Entry 3CD6 (X-ray diffraction, 2.75 A resolution); this record covers chains P and 0 of the 32 polymer chains in the assembly.

Chain P:
Molecule: 50S ribosomal protein L19e
From: Haloarcula marismortui
UniProtKB: P14119 (RL19_HALMA); residues 0-148 here correspond to UniProt positions 1-149 (UniProt number = residue number + 1)
Amino-acid sequence (149 residues; each row starts with the number of its first residue; numbering starts at 0):
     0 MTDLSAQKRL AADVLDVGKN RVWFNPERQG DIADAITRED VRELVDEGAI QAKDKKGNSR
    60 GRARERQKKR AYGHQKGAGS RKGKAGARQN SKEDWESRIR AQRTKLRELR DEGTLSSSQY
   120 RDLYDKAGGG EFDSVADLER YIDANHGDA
Unresolved in the structure: 0, 144-148

Chain 0:
Molecule: 23S ribosomal RNA
From: Haloarcula marismortui
Notes: engineered mutation(s): G2099A, G2616A
Sequence (2923 nucleotides; each row starts with the number of its first residue):
     1 GUUGGCUACU AUGCCAGCUG GUGGAUUGCU CGGCUCAGGC GCUGAUGAAG GACGUGCCAA
    61 GCUGCGAUAA GCUGUGGGGA GCCGCACGGA GGCGAAGAAC CACAGAUUUC CGAAUGAGAA
   121 UCUCUCUAAC AAUUGCUUCG CGCAAUGAGG AACCCCGAGA ACUGAAACAU CUCAGUAUCG
   181 GGAGGAACAG AAAACGCAAC GUGAUGUCGU UAGUAACCGC GAGUGAACGC GAUACAGCCC
   241 AAACCGAAGC CCUCACGGGC AAUGUGGUGU CAGGGCUACC UCUCAUCAGC CGACCGUCUU
   301 CACGAAGUCU CUUGGAAUAG AGCGUGAUAC AGGGUGACAA CCCCGUACUG AAGACCAGUA
   361 CGCUGUGCGG UAGUGCCAGA GUAGCGGGGG UUGGAUAUCC CUCGCGAAUA ACGCAGGCAU
   421 CGACUGCGAA GGCUAAACAC AACCUGAGAC CGAUAGUGAA CAAGUAGUGU GAACGAACGC
   481 UGCAAAGUAC CCUCAGAAGG GAGGCGAAAU AGAGCAUGAA AUCAGUUGGC GAUCGAGCGA
   541 CAGGGCAUAC AAGGUCCCUU GACGAAUGAC CGAGACGCGA GUCUCCAGUA AGACUCACGG
   601 GAAGCCGAUG UUCUGUCGUA CGUUUUGAAA AACGAGCCAG GGAGUGUGUC UGUAUGGCAA
   661 GUCUAACCGG AGUAUCCGGG GAGGCACAGG GAAACCGACA UGGCCGCAGG GCUUUGCCCG
   721 AGGGCCGCCG UCUUCAAGGG CGGGGAGCCA UGUGGACACG ACCCGAAUCC GGACGAUCUA
   781 CGCAUGGACA AGAUGAAGCG UGCCGAAAGG CACGUGGAAG UCUGUUAGAG UUGGUGUCCU
   841 ACAAUACCCU CUCGUGAUCU AUGUGUAGGG GUGAAAGGCC CAUCGAGUCC GGCAACAGCU
   901 GGUUCCAAUC GAAACAUGUC GAAGCAUGAC CUCCGCCGAG GUAGUCUGUG AGGUAGAGCG
   961 ACCGAUUGGU GUGUCCGCCU CCGAGAGGAG UCGGCACACC UGUCAAACUC CAAACUUACA
  1021 GACGCUGUUU GACGCGGGGA UUCCGGUGCG CGGGGUAAGC CUGUGUACCA GGAGGGGAAC
  1081 AACCCAGAGA UAGGUUAAGG UCCCCAAGUG UGGAUUAAGU GUAAUCCUCU GAAGGUGGUC
  1141 UCGAGCCCUA GACAGCCGGG AGGUGAGCUU AGAAGCAGCU ACCCUCUAAG AAAAGCGUAA
  1201 CAGCUUACCG GCCGAGGUUU GAGGCGCCCA AAAUGAUCGG GACUCAAAUC CACCACCGAG
  1261 ACCUGUCCGU ACCACUCAUA CUGGUAAUCG AGUAGAUUGG CGCUCUAAUU GGAUGGAAGC
  1321 AGGGGCGAGA GCUCCUGUGG ACCGAUUAGU GACGAAAAUC CUGGCCAUAG UAGCAGCGAU
  1381 AGUCGGGUGA GAACCCCGAC GGCCUAAUGG AUAAGGGUUC CUCAGCACUG CUGAUCAGCU
  1441 GAGGGUUAGC CGGUCCUAAG UCUCACCGCA ACUCGACUGA GACGAAAUGG GAAACAGGUU
  1501 AAUAUUCCUG UGCCAUCAUG CAGUGAAAGU UGACGCCCUG GGGUCGAUCA CGCCGGGCAU
  1561 UCGCCCGGUC GAACCGUCCA ACUCCGUGGA AGCCGUAAUG GCAGGAAGCG GACGAACGGC
  1621 GGCAUAGGGA AACGUGAUUC AACCUGGGGC CCAUGAAAAG ACGAGCAUGA UGUCCGUACC
  1681 GAGAACCGAC ACAGGUGUCC AUGGCGGCGA AAGCCAAGGC CUGUCGGGAG CAACCAACGU
  1741 UAGGGAAUUC GGCAAGUUAG UCCCGUACCU UCGGAAGAAG GGAUGCCUGC UCCGGAACGG
  1801 AGCAGGUCGC AGUGACUCGG AAGCUCGGAC UGUCUAGUAA CAACAUAGGU GACCGCAAAU
  1861 CCGCAAGGAC UCGUACGGUC ACUGAAUCCU GCCCAGUGCA GGUAUCUGAA CACCUCGUAC
  1921 AAGAGGACGA AGGACCUGUC AACGGCGGGG GUAACUAUGA CCCUCUUAAG GUAGCGUAGU
  1981 ACCUUGCCGC AUCAGUAGCG GCUUGCAUGA AUGGAUUAAC CAGAGCUUCA CUGUCCCAAC
  2041 GUUGGGCCCG GUGAACUGUA CAUUCCAGUG CGGAGUCUGG AGACACCCAG GGGGAAGCAA
  2101 AGACCCUAUG GAGCUUUACU GCAGGCUGUC GCUGAGACGU GGUCGCCGAU GUGCAGCAUA
  2161 GGUAGGAGUC GUUACAGAGG UACCCGCGCU AGCGGGCCAC CCAGACAACA GUGAAAUACU
  2221 ACCCGUCGGU GACUGCGACU CUCACUCCGG GAGGAGGACA CCGAUAGCCG GGCAGUUUGA
  2281 CUGGGGCGGU ACGCGCUCGA AAAGAUAUCG AGCGCGCCCU AUGGUCAUCU CAGCCGGGAC
  2341 AGAGACCCGG CGAAGAGUGC AAGAGCAAAA GAUGACUUGA CAGUGUUCUU CCCAACGAGG
  2401 AACGCUGACG CGAAAGCGUG GUCUAGCGAA CCAAUUAGCC UGCUUGAUGC GGGCAAUUGA
  2461 UGACAGAAAA GCUACCCUAG GGAUAACAGA GUCGUCACUC GCAAGAGCAC AUAUCGACCG
  2521 AGUGGCUUGC UACCUCGAUG UCGGUUCCCU CCAUCCUGCC CGUGCAGAAG CGGGCAAGGG
  2581 UGAGGUUGUU CGCCUAUUAA AGGAGGUCGU GAGCUAGGUU UAGACCGUCG UGAGACAGGU
  2641 CGGCUGCUAU CUACUGGGUG UGUAAUGGUG UCUGACAAGA ACGACCGUAU AGUACGAGAG
  2701 GAACUACGGU UGGUGGCCAC UGGUGUACCG GUUGUUCGAG AGAGCACGUG CCGGGUAGCC
  2761 ACGCCACACG GGGUAAGAGC UGAACGCAUC UAAGCUCGAA ACCCACUUGG AAAAGAGACA
  2821 CCGCCGAGGU CCCGCGUACA AGACGCGGUC GAUAGACUCG GGGUGUGCGC GUCGAGGUAA
  2881 CGAGACGUUA AGCCCACGAG CACUAACAGA CCAAAGCCAU CAU
Unresolved in the structure: 1-9, 126-127, 715, 971-998, 1560, 1952-1963, 2137-2236, 2339-2343, 2665-2666, 2915-2923
Modified positions: 1MA (6-hydro-1-methyladenosine-5'-monophosphate) at position 628, OMU (o2'-methyluridine 5'-monophosphate) at position 2587, OMG (o2'-methylguanosine-5'-monophosphate) at position 2588, UR3 (3-methyluridine-5'-monophoshate) at position 2619, PSU (pseudouridine-5'-monophosphate) at position 2621
Bound ions: Na+ site 1 near U12 (its only coordinating residue here); Mg2+ site 1 near G28 (its only coordinating residue here); Na+ site 2: C40, G41, C443; Na+ site 3: G56, A59, G61; Sr2+ site 1 near A86 (its only coordinating residue here); Na+ site 4 near U107 (its only coordinating residue here); Mg2+ site 2 near U115 (its only coordinating residue here); Na+ site 5: C130, U146; Na+ site 6: C141, G142; Sr2+ site 2: G147 (shared with 1 residue of chain M); Mg2+ site 3: C162, U2276; K+ site 1: C162, U163, U172; 57 more Na+ sites not listed; 66 more Mg2+ sites not listed; 43 more Sr2+ sites not listed; 1 more K+ sites not listed

How chain P and chain 0 interact:
Pairs across the interface (172; chain P residue first):
  Thr-1(P) / G1387(0)  hydrogen bond to the sugar
  Thr-1(P) / U1388(0)  hydrogen bond to the sugar
  Thr-1(P) / C1396(0)  hydrogen bond to the sugar
  Asp-2(P) / C1395(0)  sugar contact
  Asp-2(P) / C1396(0)  sugar contact
  Leu-3(P) / C1396(0)  hydrogen bond to the sugar
  Leu-3(P) / C1397(0)  sugar contact
  Ala-5(P) / U1422(0)  phosphate contact
  Lys-7(P) / C1397(0)  salt bridge to the phosphate
  Lys-7(P) / G1398(0)  salt bridge to the phosphate
  Arg-8(P) / A1501(0)  hydrogen bond to the phosphate
  Arg-8(P) / A1502(0)  salt bridge to the phosphate
  Leu-9(P) / A1501(0)  phosphate contact
  Leu-9(P) / A1502(0)  phosphate contact
  Gly-17(P) / G1718(0)  hydrogen bond to the phosphate
  Gly-17(P) / G1719(0)  phosphate contact
  Lys-18(P) / G1719(0)  hydrogen bond to the phosphate
  Asn-19(P) / G1719(0)  hydrogen bond to the phosphate
  Asn-19(P) / C1720(0)  hydrogen bond to the phosphate
  Arg-20(P) / A1717(0)  phosphate contact
  Arg-20(P) / G1718(0)  salt bridge to the phosphate
  Val-21(P) / G1398(0)  phosphate contact
  Trp-22(P) / G1398(0)  hydrogen bond to the phosphate
  Trp-22(P) / A1399(0)  phosphate contact
  Phe-23(P) / C1397(0)  hydrogen bond to the sugar
  Phe-23(P) / G1398(0)  hydrogen bond to the phosphate
  Pro-25(P) / C1397(0)  sugar contact
  Pro-25(P) / G1398(0)  sugar contact
  Gln-28(P) / G1386(0)  hydrogen bond to the base
  Gln-28(P) / G1387(0)  hydrogen bond to the sugar
  Gln-28(P) / C1397(0)  sugar contact
  Thr-36(P) / A1501(0)  phosphate contact
  Arg-37(P) / U1500(0)  phosphate contact
  Arg-37(P) / A1501(0)  hydrogen bond to the phosphate
  Arg-37(P) / A1502(0)  salt bridge to the phosphate
  Arg-41(P) / U1499(0)  salt bridge to the phosphate
  Arg-41(P) / U1500(0)  salt bridge to the phosphate
  Lys-52(P) / A1399(0)  salt bridge to the phosphate
  Asp-53(P) / G1556(0)  sugar contact
  Lys-54(P) / A1717(0)  phosphate contact
  Lys-55(P) / C1715(0)  hydrogen bond to the sugar
  Lys-55(P) / A1716(0)  salt bridge to the phosphate
  Lys-55(P) / A1717(0)  hydrogen bond to the phosphate
  Lys-55(P) / U2736(0)  hydrogen bond to the sugar
  Lys-55(P) / C2737(0)  phosphate contact
  Gly-56(P) / C1566(0)  sugar contact
  Gly-56(P) / C2737(0)  phosphate contact
  Asn-57(P) / C1566(0)  phosphate contact
  Asn-57(P) / G1703(0)  base contact
  Asn-57(P) / G1704(0)  hydrogen bond to the base
  Asn-57(P) / C1715(0)  hydrogen bond to the sugar
  Asn-57(P) / A1716(0)  sugar contact
  Asn-57(P) / U2736(0)  phosphate contact
  Asn-57(P) / C2737(0)  phosphate contact
  Ser-58(P) / C1565(0)  hydrogen bond to the sugar
  Ser-58(P) / C1566(0)  phosphate contact
  Ser-58(P) / C2737(0)  hydrogen bond to the phosphate
  Ser-58(P) / G2738(0)  sugar contact
  Arg-59(P) / U1548(0)  hydrogen bond to the phosphate
  Arg-59(P) / C1549(0)  salt bridge to the phosphate
  Arg-59(P) / C1565(0)  phosphate contact
  Arg-59(P) / C1566(0)  hydrogen bond to the phosphate
  Arg-59(P) / G1704(0)  hydrogen bond to the phosphate
  Arg-59(P) / C1705(0)  salt bridge to the phosphate
  Gly-60(P) / C1565(0)  phosphate contact
  Arg-61(P) / U2736(0)  salt bridge to the phosphate
  Arg-61(P) / C2737(0)  salt bridge to the phosphate
  Arg-61(P) / G2738(0)  phosphate contact
  Arg-61(P) / A2739(0)  salt bridge to the phosphate
  Arg-63(P) / C1549(0)  salt bridge to the phosphate
  Arg-63(P) / C1565(0)  salt bridge to the phosphate
  Arg-63(P) / C1566(0)  salt bridge to the phosphate
  Arg-65(P) / C1705(0)  hydrogen bond to the phosphate
  Arg-65(P) / G1706(0)  salt bridge to the phosphate
  Arg-65(P) / U2735(0)  salt bridge to the phosphate
  Gln-66(P) / C1798(0)  hydrogen bond to the sugar
  Lys-68(P) / C1787(0)  salt bridge to the phosphate
  Lys-68(P) / U1788(0)  phosphate contact
  Arg-69(P) / G1706(0)  salt bridge to the phosphate
  Arg-69(P) / G1707(0)  salt bridge to the phosphate
  Ala-70(P) / C1798(0)  phosphate contact
  Tyr-71(P) / G1789(0)  hydrogen bond to the base
  Tyr-71(P) / C1790(0)  hydrogen bond to the base
  Gly-72(P) / G1802(0)  base contact
  His-73(P) / U1788(0)  hydrogen bond to the base
  His-73(P) / G1789(0)  hydrogen bond to the base
  Gln-74(P) / C1786(0)  phosphate contact
  Gln-74(P) / C1787(0)  hydrogen bond to the phosphate
  Lys-75(P) / G1800(0)  salt bridge to the phosphate
  Gly-76(P) / G1785(0)  phosphate contact
  Ala-77(P) / G1760(0)  hydrogen bond to the base
  Ala-77(P) / U1761(0)  base contact
  Ala-77(P) / U1784(0)  base contact
  Ala-77(P) / G1785(0)  phosphate contact
  Gly-78(P) / G1760(0)  base contact
  Gly-78(P) / U1784(0)  hydrogen bond to the phosphate
  Gly-78(P) / G1785(0)  hydrogen bond to the phosphate
  Gly-78(P) / U1813(0)  sugar contact
  Ser-79(P) / G1785(0)  phosphate contact
  Arg-80(P) / G1760(0)  hydrogen bond to the base
  Arg-80(P) / U1761(0)  sugar contact
  Arg-80(P) / A1801(0)  salt bridge to the phosphate
  Arg-80(P) / G1802(0)  salt bridge to the phosphate
  Lys-81(P) / G1707(0)  phosphate contact
  Lys-81(P) / C1708(0)  hydrogen bond to the phosphate
  Lys-81(P) / G1760(0)  hydrogen bond to the sugar
  Lys-81(P) / U1761(0)  sugar contact
  Lys-81(P) / U1813(0)  sugar contact
  Lys-81(P) / U1817(0)  hydrogen bond to the base
  Gly-82(P) / G1707(0)  phosphate contact
  Gly-82(P) / C1708(0)  hydrogen bond to the phosphate
  Gly-82(P) / U1761(0)  sugar contact
  Lys-83(P) / A793(0)  sugar contact
  Lys-83(P) / U1761(0)  sugar contact
  Lys-83(P) / C1762(0)  salt bridge to the phosphate
  Ala-84(P) / U1761(0)  phosphate contact
  Ala-84(P) / C1762(0)  hydrogen bond to the phosphate
  Gly-85(P) / A793(0)  hydrogen bond to the phosphate
  Ala-86(P) / G792(0)  sugar contact
  Ala-86(P) / A793(0)  hydrogen bond to the phosphate
  Ala-86(P) / C1708(0)  sugar contact
  Arg-87(P) / C1708(0)  salt bridge to the phosphate
  Arg-87(P) / G1799(0)  sugar contact
  Arg-87(P) / G1800(0)  sugar contact
  Arg-87(P) / A1801(0)  salt bridge to the phosphate
  Gln-88(P) / G1799(0)  base contact
  Gln-88(P) / G1800(0)  hydrogen bond to the sugar
  Lys-91(P) / G816(0)  salt bridge to the phosphate
  Lys-91(P) / G817(0)  salt bridge to the phosphate
  Lys-91(P) / A1597(0)  base contact
  Trp-94(P) / G814(0)  sugar contact
  Trp-94(P) / U815(0)  sugar contact
  Trp-94(P) / A1597(0)  hydrogen bond to the phosphate
  Trp-94(P) / A1598(0)  phosphate contact
  Glu-95(P) / G1540(0)  sugar contact
  Glu-95(P) / A1597(0)  sugar contact
  Ser-96(P) / G1794(0)  hydrogen bond to the sugar
  Ser-96(P) / A1796(0)  base contact
  Arg-97(P) / C1793(0)  sugar contact
  Ile-98(P) / A1597(0)  sugar contact
  Arg-99(P) / G1540(0)  hydrogen bond to the phosphate
  Arg-99(P) / G1541(0)  salt bridge to the phosphate
  Arg-99(P) / A1597(0)  salt bridge to the phosphate
  Ala-100(P) / G1794(0)  phosphate contact
  Ala-100(P) / G1795(0)  phosphate contact
  Arg-102(P) / U1596(0)  base contact
  Arg-102(P) / A1597(0)  salt bridge to the phosphate
  Arg-102(P) / A1598(0)  salt bridge to the phosphate
  Arg-109(P) / C1594(0)  salt bridge to the phosphate
  Arg-109(P) / G1595(0)  salt bridge to the phosphate
  Ser-116(P) / C1593(0)  sugar contact
  Ser-116(P) / C1594(0)  phosphate contact
  Ser-117(P) / C1593(0)  phosphate contact
  Tyr-119(P) / C1594(0)  phosphate contact
  Tyr-119(P) / G1595(0)  hydrogen bond to the phosphate
  Arg-120(P) / C1593(0)  base contact
  Arg-120(P) / C1594(0)  salt bridge to the phosphate
  Arg-120(P) / G1595(0)  hydrogen bond to the base
  Tyr-123(P) / G1595(0)  base contact
  Tyr-123(P) / U1596(0)  hydrogen bond to the phosphate
  Asp-124(P) / U801(0)  sugar contact
  Lys-125(P) / U801(0)  phosphate contact
  Lys-125(P) / G802(0)  phosphate contact
  Gly-127(P) / G800(0)  hydrogen bond to the sugar
  Gly-128(P) / G800(0)  hydrogen bond to the base
  Gly-128(P) / U801(0)  sugar contact
  Glu-130(P) / U801(0)  hydrogen bond to the sugar
  Glu-130(P) / G802(0)  sugar contact
  Ser-133(P) / C1793(0)  phosphate contact
  Ser-133(P) / G1794(0)  phosphate contact
  Val-134(P) / G1794(0)  hydrogen bond to the phosphate
  Ala-135(P) / C1793(0)  phosphate contact
Other interface residues (no listed pair), chain P (85 interface residues in all): Ser-4, Val-16, Asn-24, Ile-35, Glu-38, Ala-62, Ser-90, Arg-106, Gly-129
Other interface residues (no listed pair), chain 0 (80 interface residues in all): C813, C1436, A1437, U1539, G1567, G1568, C1816

Overview:
85 residues of chain P face 80 of chain 0 across their interface; the contacts include 54 hydrogen bonds and
37 salt bridges. Polar contacts include Gln-28(P)/G1386(0), Asn-57(P)/G1704(0) and Tyr-71(P)/G1789(0). C40(0),
G41(0) and C443(0) coordinate Na+ site 2.
Here chain P is 50S ribosomal protein L19e and chain 0 is 23S ribosomal RNA, both from Haloarcula marismortui.
Entry 3CD6 (Co-cystal of large Ribosomal Subunit mutant G2616A with CC-Puromycin) was determined by X-ray
diffraction, deposited together with 3CC2, 3CC4, 3CC7, 3CCE, 3CCJ, 3CCL and 6 further entries.
